PDB entry 9QPT | electron microscopy, 3.20 A resolution | chains A and B of the 3 polymer chains in the assembly

== Chain A (and B) ==
Name: Multidrug resistance protein MdtF
Organism: Escherichia coli K-12
Notes: chain B of this document is another copy of the same molecule, construct and numbering; everything in this record applies to it too
Reference sequence: P37637 (MDTF_ECOLI); residues 1-1037 here = UniProt positions 1-1037
Amino-acid sequence (1055 residues; each row starts with the number of its first residue):
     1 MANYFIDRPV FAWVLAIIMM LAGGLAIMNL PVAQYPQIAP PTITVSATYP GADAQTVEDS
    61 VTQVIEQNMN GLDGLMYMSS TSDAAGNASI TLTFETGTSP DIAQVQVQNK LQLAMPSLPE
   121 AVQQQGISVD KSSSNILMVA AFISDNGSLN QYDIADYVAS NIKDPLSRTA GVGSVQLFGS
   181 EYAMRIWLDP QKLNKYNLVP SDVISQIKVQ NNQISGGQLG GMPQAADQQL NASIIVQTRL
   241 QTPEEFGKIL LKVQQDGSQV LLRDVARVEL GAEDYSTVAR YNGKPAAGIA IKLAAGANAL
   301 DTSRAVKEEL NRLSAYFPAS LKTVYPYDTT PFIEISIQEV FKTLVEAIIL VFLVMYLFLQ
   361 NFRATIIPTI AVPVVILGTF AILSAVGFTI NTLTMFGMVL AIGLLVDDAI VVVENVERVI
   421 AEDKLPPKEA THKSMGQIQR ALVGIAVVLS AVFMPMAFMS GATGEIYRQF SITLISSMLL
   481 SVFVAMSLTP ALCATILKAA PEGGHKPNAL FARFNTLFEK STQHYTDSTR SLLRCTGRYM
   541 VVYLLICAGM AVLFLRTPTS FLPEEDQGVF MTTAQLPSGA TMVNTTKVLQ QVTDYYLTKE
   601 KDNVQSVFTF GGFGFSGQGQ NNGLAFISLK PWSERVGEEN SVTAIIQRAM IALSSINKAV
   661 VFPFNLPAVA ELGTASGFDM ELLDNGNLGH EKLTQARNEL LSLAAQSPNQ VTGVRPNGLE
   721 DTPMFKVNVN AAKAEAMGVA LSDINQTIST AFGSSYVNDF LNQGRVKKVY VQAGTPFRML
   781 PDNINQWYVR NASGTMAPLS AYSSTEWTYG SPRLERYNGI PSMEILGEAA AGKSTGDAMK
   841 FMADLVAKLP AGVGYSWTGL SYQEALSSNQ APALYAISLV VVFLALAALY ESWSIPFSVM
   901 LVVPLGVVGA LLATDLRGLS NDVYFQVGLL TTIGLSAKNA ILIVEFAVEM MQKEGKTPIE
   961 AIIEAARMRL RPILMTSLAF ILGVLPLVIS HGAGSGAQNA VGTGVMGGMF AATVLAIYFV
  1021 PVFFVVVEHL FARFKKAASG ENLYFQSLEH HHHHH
Not modelled in the structure: 1, 501-510, 1036-1055 (chain B: 1, 501-513, 557-558, 1031-1055)
Differences from the reference sequence: engineered mutation Phe610 (Val in P37637); expression tag (1038-1055)
Ligand contacts:
  - phosphatidylethanolamine (PTY), molecule 1: Ala2, Asn3, Tyr4, Phe5, Gln439, Phe483, Met486, Ser487
  - phosphatidylethanolamine (PTY), molecule 2: Asn3, Tyr4, Phe5, Asp7, Arg8, Leu15, Phe483
  - phosphatidylethanolamine (PTY), molecule 3: Tyr4, Phe11, Val14, Ile18
  - phosphatidylethanolamine (PTY), molecule 4: Ala22, Leu25, Ala26, Ala381, Ile382, Ser384, Ala385, Val386
  - phosphatidylethanolamine (PTY), molecule 5: Ala22, Leu25, Asn29
  - phosphatidylethanolamine (PTY), molecule 6: Leu25, Asn29, Ser384, Ala385
  - phosphatidylethanolamine (PTY), molecule 7: Ile382, Gln439, Val443, Ile472, Ile475, Ser476, Leu479, Leu480, Val482, Phe483, Met486, Leu884, Ala885, Ala888, Leu889
  - phosphatidylethanolamine (PTY), molecule 8: Val386, Gly387, Phe388, Ala457, Phe458, Arg468, Ile472
  - phosphatidylethanolamine (PTY), molecule 9: Val443, Val447, Ala451, Met454, Pro455, Phe458, Met459, Ser460, Ile877, Val881, Ala885
From the paper describing this entry:
  - binding site for rhodamine 6g: Phe178, Phe626
  - conformationally variable residues (side-chain flip): Phe626
  - catalytic residues: Asp407, Asp408, Lys938, Arg969 (by similarity / conservation)

== How chain A and chain B interact ==
Contacting residue pairs - 121 pairs, chain A then chain B:
  Arg8(A) - Glu891(B)
  Val10(A) - Ala887(B)
  Val10(A) - Glu891(B)
  Val10(A) - Ser892(B)
  Val10(A) - Trp893(B)
  Phe11(A) - Ala888(B)  hydrophobic
  Phe11(A) - Glu891(B)
  Trp13(A) - Trp893(B)  hydrophobic
  Val14(A) - Leu884(B)
  Val14(A) - Ala888(B)  hydrophobic
  Val14(A) - Trp893(B)  hydrophobic
  Ile17(A) - Leu884(B)  hydrophobic
  Ile18(A) - Val881(B)  hydrophobic
  Ile18(A) - Leu884(B)  hydrophobic
  Leu21(A) - Val880(B)  hydrophobic
  Leu25(A) - Ile877(B)  hydrophobic
  Gln108(A) - Asn109(B)  hydrogen bond
  Gln123(A) - Pro116(B)
  Gln124(A) - Pro116(B)
  Gly126(A) - Leu113(B)
  Ser128(A) - Leu113(B)
  Lys131(A) - Asp73(B)  salt bridge
  Lys131(A) - Gln106(B)
  Asn161(A) - Asn687(B)
  Asp164(A) - Gln67(B)
  Ser167(A) - Asn70(B)
  Ser167(A) - Gly71(B)  hydrogen bond (backbone-backbone)
  Arg168(A) - Glu66(B)  hydrogen bond (side chain-backbone)
  Arg168(A) - Met69(B)  hydrogen bond (side chain-backbone)
  Arg168(A) - Met78(B)
  Arg168(A) - Asn818(B)  hydrogen bond (side chain-backbone)
  Gln210(A) - Leu741(B)
  Gln213(A) - Tyr49(B)  hydrogen bond
  Gln213(A) - Thr56(B)
  Gln213(A) - Ser60(B)
  Gln213(A) - Pro119(B)
  Ile214(A) - Asn745(B)
  Ser215(A) - Pro50(B)
  Ser215(A) - Gly51(B)
  Ser215(A) - Ala52(B)
  Ser215(A) - Ser749(B)  hydrogen bond (backbone-side chain)
  Gly216(A) - Gly51(B)
  Gly216(A) - Phe752(B)
  Gly216(A) - Gly753(B)
  Gly217(A) - Gly51(B)  hydrogen bond (backbone-backbone)
  Gly217(A) - Asp53(B)
  Gly217(A) - Phe752(B)
  Gly217(A) - Gly753(B)
  Gln218(A) - Ala84(B)
  Gln218(A) - Gln620(B)
  Gln218(A) - Phe752(B)  hydrogen bond (backbone-backbone)
  Leu219(A) - Phe752(B)  hydrophobic
  Leu219(A) - Arg778(B)
  Leu219(A) - Met779(B)
  Leu219(A) - Leu780(B)
  Leu219(A) - Pro781(B)  hydrophobic
  Gly220(A) - Gln620(B)  hydrogen bond (backbone-side chain)
  Gly221(A) - Gln620(B)
  Gly221(A) - Arg778(B)  hydrogen bond (backbone-side chain)
  Gly221(A) - Met779(B)
  Met222(A) - Tyr275(B)
  Met222(A) - Ser276(B)
  Met222(A) - Met582(B)  hydrophobic
  Met222(A) - Gln620(B)
  Pro223(A) - Trp187(B)
  Pro223(A) - Tyr275(B)
  Pro223(A) - Thr775(B)
  Pro223(A) - Arg778(B)  hydrogen bond (backbone-side chain)
  Pro223(A) - Met779(B)
  Gln224(A) - Thr581(B)
  Gln224(A) - Met582(B)  hydrogen bond (side chain-backbone)
  Gln224(A) - Gln620(B)  hydrogen bond
  Gln224(A) - Thr775(B)
  Gln224(A) - Met779(B)
  Ala225(A) - Thr775(B)
  Ala225(A) - Met779(B)
  Ala226(A) - Val583(B)
  Gln228(A) - Thr581(B)  hydrogen bond (backbone-side chain)
  Gln228(A) - Met779(B)  hydrogen bond (side chain-backbone)
  Gln229(A) - Gly579(B)
  Gln229(A) - Thr581(B)
  Gln229(A) - Asn584(B)
  Leu230(A) - Thr581(B)
  Leu230(A) - Pro781(B)
  Leu230(A) - Trp807(B)  hydrophobic
  Asn231(A) - Gly579(B)
  Asn231(A) - Thr581(B)
  Asn231(A) - Gln620(B)
  Ala232(A) - Pro723(B)
  Ala232(A) - Trp807(B)  hydrophobic
  Ser233(A) - Asp53(B)  hydrogen bond
  Ser233(A) - Met724(B)
  Ser233(A) - Phe725(B)  hydrogen bond (backbone-backbone)
  Ile234(A) - Asp53(B)
  Ile234(A) - Phe725(B)
  Ile234(A) - Val727(B)  hydrophobic
  Ile234(A) - Phe752(B)  hydrophobic
  Ile235(A) - Met724(B)  hydrophobic
  Ile235(A) - Phe725(B)  hydrogen bond (backbone-backbone)
  Ile235(A) - Lys726(B)
  Ile235(A) - Val727(B)  hydrogen bond (backbone-backbone)
  Val236(A) - Val727(B)
  Val236(A) - Asn745(B)
  Val236(A) - Ile748(B)  hydrophobic
  Gln237(A) - Leu741(B)
  Gln237(A) - Asn745(B)  hydrogen bond
  Arg239(A) - Asp59(B)
  Leu250(A) - Glu735(B)
  Lys252(A) - Glu735(B)
  Val253(A) - Glu735(B)
  Gln259(A) - Ala732(B)
  Tyr316(A) - Asn685(B)
  Tyr316(A) - Gly854(B)
  Leu761(A) - Asp59(B)
  Gln763(A) - Asn687(B)
  Gly764(A) - Gln63(B)  hydrogen bond (backbone-side chain)
  Arg765(A) - Gln63(B)
  Arg765(A) - Gln67(B)
  Val766(A) - Asp59(B)
  Val766(A) - Gln63(B)
  Val766(A) - Gln67(B)
Also at the interface, not in a pair above, chain A (66 interface residues in all): Asp101, Gln104, Val105, Gln125, Ile127, Val129, Val172, Gly173, Val209, Leu251, Ala294
Also at the interface, not in a pair above, chain B (72 interface residues in all): Leu75, Ile102, Val105, Ala731, Ser742, Thr808, Arg816, Gly852, Val853

== In short ==
66 residues of chain A and 72 residues of chain B are in contact; the contacts include 22 hydrogen bonds and 1
salt bridge. Polar pairs include Lys131(A)-Asp73(B), Gln108(A)-Asn109(B) and Arg168(A)-Glu66(B). The paper
reports catalytic residues Asp407(A), Asp408(A) and Lys938(A) among others; a binding site for rhodamine 6g at
Phe178(A) and Phe626(A).
Both chains are Multidrug resistance protein MdtF (Escherichia coli K-12). Entry 9QPT (Single particle cryo-EM
structure of MdtF V610F with bound Rhodamine 6G) was determined by electron microscopy, deposited together
with 9QPR and 9QPS.
